4R8P - chains E and J of the 14 polymer chains in the assembly; structure by X-ray diffraction, 3.28 A resolution.

# Chain E
Molecule: Histone H3.2
Organism: Xenopus laevis
UniProt: P84233 (H32_XENLA); residues 1-135 here correspond to UniProt positions 2-136 (UniProt number = residue number + 1)
Sequence (135 residues; row label = number of the first residue in the row):
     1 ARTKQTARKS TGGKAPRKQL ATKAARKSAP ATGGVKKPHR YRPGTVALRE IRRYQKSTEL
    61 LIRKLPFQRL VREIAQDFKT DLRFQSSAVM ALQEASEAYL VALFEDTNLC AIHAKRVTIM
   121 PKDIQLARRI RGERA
Not modelled in the structure: 1-37, 135
Differences from the reference sequence: conflict Ala102 (Gly103 in P84233)
UniProt features mapped onto this chain:
  - modified residue: Arg2 (Asymmetric dimethylarginine), Thr3 (Phosphothreonine), Lys4 (Allysine), Gln5 (5-glutamyl dopamine), Thr6 (Phosphothreonine), Arg8 (Citrulline), Lys9 (N6,N6,N6-trimethyllysine), Ser10 (ADP-ribosylserine), Thr11 (Phosphothreonine), Lys14 (N6-(2-hydroxyisobutyryl)lysine), Arg17 (Asymmetric dimethylarginine), Lys18 (N6-(2-hydroxyisobutyryl)lysine), Lys23 (N6-(2-hydroxyisobutyryl)lysine), Arg26 (Citrulline), Lys27 (N6,N6,N6-trimethyllysine), Ser28 (ADP-ribosylserine), Lys36 (N6,N6,N6-trimethyllysine), Lys37 (N6-methyllysine), Tyr41 (Phosphotyrosine), Lys56 (N6,N6,N6-trimethyllysine) and 8 more in UniProt
  - lipidation: Cys110 (S-palmitoyl cysteine)

# Chain J
Molecule: 147-nt DNA strand
Organism: Synthetic DNA
Notes: fragment: Widom 601 147-mer (- strand)
Sequence (147 nucleotides; numbered -73 to 73; the number before each row is that of its first residue; numbers below 1 keep their minus sign (DA-73 is residue -73)):
   -73 ATCGGATGTA TATATCTGAC ACGTGCCTGG AGACTAGGGA GTAATCCCCT TGGCGGTTAA
   -13 AACGCGGGGG ACAGCGCGTA CGTGCGTTTA AGCGGTGCTA GAGCTGTCTA CGACCAATTG
    47 AGCGGCCTCG GCACCGGGAT TCTCGAT
Not modelled in the structure: -73, 73

# Interface between chain E and chain J
Contacting residue pairs (23):
  Tyr41(E) with DT69(J), phosphate contact; DC70(J), phosphate contact
  Arg42(E) with DG-5(J), salt bridge to the phosphate; DC70(J), hydrogen bond to the phosphate
  Pro43(E) with DG-5(J), sugar contact
  Thr45(E) with DC70(J), hydrogen bond to the phosphate
  Arg63(E) with DA-14(J), sugar contact; DA-13(J), phosphate contact
  Arg72(E) with DT-23(J), salt bridge to the phosphate
  Leu82(E) with DT-23(J), phosphate contact
  Arg83(E) with DT-24(J), phosphate contact; DT-23(J), phosphate contact
  Phe84(E) with DT-24(J), sugar contact; DT-23(J), hydrogen bond to the phosphate
  Gln85(E) with DT-24(J), phosphate contact
  Ser86(E) with DT-24(J), phosphate contact
  Arg116(E) with DA-3(J), phosphate contact; DC-2(J), phosphate contact
  Val117(E) with DG-4(J), sugar contact; DA-3(J), hydrogen bond to the phosphate
  Thr118(E) with DG-4(J), phosphate contact; DA-3(J), hydrogen bond to the phosphate
  Met120(E) with DC-2(J), phosphate contact
Also at the interface, not in a pair above, chain E (18 interface residues in all): Arg40, Lys115, Lys122
Also at the interface, not in a pair above, chain J (12 interface residues in all): DG-8, DG-6

# Summary
The interface between chain E and chain J involves 18 residues on one side and 12 on the other; the contacts
include 5 hydrogen bonds and 2 salt bridges. Among the polar pairs are Arg42(E)-DC70(J), Thr45(E)-DC70(J) and
Phe84(E)-DT-23(J).
Here chain E is Histone H3.2 (Xenopus laevis) and chain J is a 147-nt DNA strand (Synthetic DNA). Entry 4R8P
(Crystal structure of the Ring1B/Bmi1/UbcH5c PRC1 ubiquitylation module bound to the nucleosome core particle)
was determined by X-ray diffraction.
